PDB entry 8VCX | X-ray diffraction, 2.59 A resolution | chains E and C of the 5 polymer chains in the assembly

Chain E:
Name: T-CELL-RECEPTOR, A2.13-beta chain
From: Homo sapiens
Sequence (239 residues; each row starts with the number of its first residue; note: 13 numbers in that range are skipped by the numbering (no residue carries them; nothing is unmodelled there)):
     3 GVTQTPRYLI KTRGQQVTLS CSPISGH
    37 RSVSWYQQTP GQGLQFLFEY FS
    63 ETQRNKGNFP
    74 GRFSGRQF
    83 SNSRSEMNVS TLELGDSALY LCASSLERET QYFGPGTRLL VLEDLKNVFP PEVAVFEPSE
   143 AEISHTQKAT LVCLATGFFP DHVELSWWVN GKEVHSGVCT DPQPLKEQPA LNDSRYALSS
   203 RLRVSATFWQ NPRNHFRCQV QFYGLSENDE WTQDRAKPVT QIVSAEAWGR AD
Not modelled in the structure: 254
Cystine bridges: Cys23-Cys104, Cys155-Cys220

Chain C:
Name: Proinsulin C-peptide (InsC8-22)
From: Homo sapiens
Reference sequence: P01308 (INS_HUMAN); residues -2 to 12 here correspond to UniProt positions 64-78 (UniProt number = residue number + 66)
Sequence (15 residues; numbered -2 to 12; the number before each row is that of its first residue; numbers below 1 keep their minus sign (Gly-2 is residue -2)):
    -2 GQVELGGGPG AESCQ
Construct notes: engineered mutation Glu9 (Gly75 in P01308), Cys11 (Leu77 in P01308)

Chain E / chain C interface:
Residue-residue contacts (7; chain E residue first):
  Arg37(E) - Ser10(C)  hydrogen bond
  Arg37(E) - Gln12(C)
  Phe57(E) - Ala8(C)  hydrophobic
  Ser83(E) - Gln12(C)
  Asn84(E) - Gln12(C)
  Glu109(E) - Pro6(C)
  Arg110(E) - Pro6(C)
Other interface residues (no listed pair), chain C (5 interface residues in all): Gly5

Overview:
6 residues of chain E and 5 residues of chain C are in contact, with 1 hydrogen bond. Its one hydrogen-bonded
contact is Arg37(E)-Ser10(C).
Chain E is T-CELL-RECEPTOR, A2.13-beta chain and chain C is Proinsulin C-peptide (InsC8-22), both from Homo
sapiens; the structure, Human TCR A2.13 in complex with DQ8-InsCpep, was determined by X-ray diffraction (same
publication as 8VCY, 8VD0, 8VD2, 8VDD and 8VDU).
